PDB entry 7XTG | electron microscopy, 2.20 A resolution | chains G and I of the 12 polymer chains in the assembly

# Chain G
Molecule: Bacteriocin curvacin-A
Source organism: Pediococcus acidilactici
Reference sequence: P0A311 (SAKA_LATCU); residues 1-41 here correspond to UniProt positions 19-59 (UniProt number = residue number + 18)
Sequence (42 residues; each row starts with the number of its first residue; numbering starts at 0):
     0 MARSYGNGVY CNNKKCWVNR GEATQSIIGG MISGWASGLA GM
Sequence notes: initiating methionine (0)
Disulfides: Cys10-Cys15

# Chain I
Molecule: Mannose permease IID component
Source organism: Listeria monocytogenes
Reference sequence: A0A094XZA1 (A0A094XZA1_LATSK); residue numbers follow UniProt; this construct covers 4-303
Sequence (300 residues; each row starts with the number of its first residue):
     4 QLKLTKKDRI SVWLRSTFLQ GSWNYERMQN GGWAYTLIPA LKKLYKTKED RSAALVRHME
    64 FFNTHPYVAA PILGVTLALE EERANGAPID DVTIQGVKVG MMGPLAGIGD PVFWFTVKPI
   124 IGALAASLAM SGNILGPIIY FVAWNAIRMA FTWYTQEFGY RAGSKITEDL SGGILQDITK
   184 GASILGMFIL GSLVNRWVSV KFTPTVSSVK LDKGAFIDWD KLPSGAKGIQ SALQQQAQGL
   244 SLTDHKITTL QDNLDSLIPG LAALGLTLFC MWLLKKKVSP IVIILGLFVV GIVFHLLHLM
Small-molecule neighbours: alpha-D-mannopyranose (MAN): Gln23, Trp26, Gln32, Asn66, Thr67, His68, Pro69, Ala109, Asp113, Trp117

# Chain G / chain I interface
Contacting residue pairs - 31 pairs, chain G then chain I:
  Val17(G) - Met133(I)  hydrophobic
  Arg19(G) - Ser130(I)
  Gln24(G) - Trp200(I)
  Ser25(G) - Trp200(I)
  Ile26(G) - Pro122(I)  hydrophobic
  Gly28(G) - Trp200(I)
  Gly29(G) - Phe118(I)
  Gly29(G) - Trp200(I)
  Met30(G) - Phe118(I)
  Ile31(G) - Leu188(I)  hydrophobic
  Ile31(G) - Ile192(I)  hydrophobic
  Ser32(G) - Ile192(I)
  Ser32(G) - Leu193(I)
  Ser32(G) - Leu196(I)
  Gly33(G) - Pro114(I)
  Trp34(G) - Ile111(I)  hydrophobic
  Trp34(G) - Pro114(I)  hydrophobic
  Trp34(G) - Val115(I)  hydrophobic
  Trp34(G) - Thr119(I)  hydrogen bond
  Ala35(G) - Ala185(I)
  Ala35(G) - Gly189(I)
  Gly37(G) - Gly110(I)
  Leu38(G) - Gly110(I)
  Leu38(G) - Ile181(I)  hydrophobic
  Leu38(G) - Thr182(I)
  Leu38(G) - Ala185(I)  hydrophobic
  Ala39(G) - Ala185(I)
  Ala39(G) - Ser186(I)
  Met41(G) - Pro107(I)  hydrophobic
  Met41(G) - Leu178(I)  hydrophobic
  Met41(G) - Thr182(I)
Also at the interface, not in a pair above, chain I (23 interface residues in all): Gly106, Ile123

# In short
17 residues of chain G face 23 of chain I across their interface, with 1 hydrogen bond. The hydrogen-bonded
pair is Trp34(G)-Thr119(I). Bound to chain I: alpha-D-mannopyranose.
Chain G is Bacteriocin curvacin-A (Pediococcus acidilactici) and chain I is Mannose permease IID component
(Listeria monocytogenes); the structure, Cryo-EM structure of Listeria monocytogenes man-PTS complexed with
pediocin PA-1, was determined by electron microscopy, deposited together with 7XNO.
